PDB entry 6GZL | X-ray diffraction, 1.95 A resolution | chains A and B

# Chain A
Name: Dynein light chain 1, cytoplasmic
Source organism: Homo sapiens
UniProt: P63167 (DYL1_HUMAN); numbering as in UniProt (aligned over 1-89)
Amino-acid sequence (90 residues; row label = number of the first residue in the row; numbering starts at 0):
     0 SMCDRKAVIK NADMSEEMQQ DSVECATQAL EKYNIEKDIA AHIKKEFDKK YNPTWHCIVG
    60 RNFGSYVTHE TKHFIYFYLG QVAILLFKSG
Unresolved in the structure: 0-2
Construct notes: expression tag (0)

# Chain B
Name: Pro-thr-lys-asp-ser-tyr-thr-leu-thr-glu-glu-leu
Amino-acid sequence (17 residues; each row starts with the number of its first residue):
   604 KRPTKDSYTL TEELAEY
Unresolved in the structure: 604-605, 618-620
Reported in the primary citation:
  - contacts within the chain: Lys608-Ser610 (hydrogen bond)

# Chain A / chain B interface
Residue-residue contacts - 33 pairs, chain A then chain B:
  Lys9(A) with Glu615(B), salt bridge
  Arg60(A) with Thr614(B)
  Asn61(A) with Thr614(B)
  Phe62(A) with Thr612(B); Leu613(B); Thr614(B), hydrogen bond (backbone-side chain)
  Gly63(A) with Thr612(B); Leu613(B)
  Ser64(A) with Tyr611(B); Thr612(B), hydrogen bond
  Tyr65(A) with Asp609(B), hydrogen bond; Ser610(B); Tyr611(B), hydrophobic
  Val66(A) with Lys608(B); Asp609(B); Ser610(B), hydrogen bond (backbone-backbone)
  Thr67(A) with Thr607(B); Lys608(B); Asp609(B), hydrogen bond
  His68(A) with Thr607(B); Lys608(B), hydrogen bond (backbone-backbone); Ser610(B), hydrogen bond
  Glu69(A) with Pro606(B)
  Thr70(A) with Pro606(B), hydrogen bond (backbone-backbone)
  Phe73(A) with Ser610(B); Thr612(B)
  Tyr75(A) with Thr612(B); Leu613(B), hydrogen bond (side chain-backbone); Thr614(B), hydrogen bond (side chain-backbone)
  Tyr77(A) with Thr614(B); Glu615(B), hydrogen bond (side chain-backbone)
  Ala82(A) with Thr614(B)
  Leu84(A) with Thr612(B)
Interface residues without a listed pair, chain A (20 interface residues in all): Asn10, Asp12, Gly59
Interface residues without a listed pair, chain B (11 interface residues in all): Leu617
The authors on this interface:
  - residue pairs: Lys9(A)-Glu615(B) (salt bridge), Asp12(A)-Lys608(B), Phe62(A)-Thr614(B) (backbone contact), Ser64(A)-Thr612(B) (hydrogen bond), Tyr65(A)-Asp609(B) (hydrogen bond), Tyr65(A)-Tyr611(B), Thr67(A)-Asp609(B) (hydrogen bond), His68(A)-Ser610(B) (hydrogen bond), Thr70(A)-Pro606(B) (backbone contact)
  - interface residues, chain B: Lys608(B), Leu613(B)

# In short
The interface between chain A and chain B involves 20 residues on one side and 11 on the other, with 11
hydrogen bonds and 1 salt bridge. Among the polar pairs are Lys9(A)-Glu615(B), Phe62(A)-Thr614(B) and
Ser64(A)-Thr612(B). The authors report a salt bridge between Lys9(A) and Glu615(B); contacts between Asp12(A)
and Lys608(B) and Tyr65(A) and Tyr611(B); backbone contacts between Phe62(A) and Thr614(B) and Thr70(A) and
Pro606(B). From the paper: interface residues Lys608(B) and Leu613(B); contacts within the chain involving
Lys608(B) and Ser610(B).
Here chain A is Dynein light chain 1, cytoplasmic (Homo sapiens) and chain B is
Pro-thr-lys-asp-ser-tyr-thr-leu-thr-glu-glu-leu. Entry 6GZL (Complex between the dynein light chain
DYNLL1/DLC8 and a peptide from the large myelin-associated glycoprotein L-MAG) was determined by X-ray
diffraction (same publication as 6GZJ).
